Entry 7X2C (electron microscopy, 3.20 A resolution); this record covers chains F and A of the 5 polymer chains in the assembly.

Chain F:
Name: D(1A) dopamine receptor
Organism: Homo sapiens
UniProt: P21728 (DRD1_HUMAN); residue numbers follow UniProt; this construct covers 1-446
Chain sequence (473 residues; each row starts with the number of its first residue; numbers below 1 keep their minus sign (Met-26 is residue -26)):
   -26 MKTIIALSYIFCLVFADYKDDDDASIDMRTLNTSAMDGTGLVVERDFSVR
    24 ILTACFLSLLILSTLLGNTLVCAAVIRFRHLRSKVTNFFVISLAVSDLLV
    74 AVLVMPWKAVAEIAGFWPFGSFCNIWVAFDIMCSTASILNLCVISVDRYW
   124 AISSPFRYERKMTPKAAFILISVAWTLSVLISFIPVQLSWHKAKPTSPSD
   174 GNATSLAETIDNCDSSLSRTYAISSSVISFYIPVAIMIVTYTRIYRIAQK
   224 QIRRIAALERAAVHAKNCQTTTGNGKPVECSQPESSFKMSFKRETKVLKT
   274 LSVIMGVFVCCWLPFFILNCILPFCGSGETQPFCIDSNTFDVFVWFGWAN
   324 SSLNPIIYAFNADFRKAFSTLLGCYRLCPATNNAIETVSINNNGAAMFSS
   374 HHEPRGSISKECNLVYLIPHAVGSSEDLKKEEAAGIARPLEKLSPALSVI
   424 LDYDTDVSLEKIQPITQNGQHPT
Not modelled in the structure: -26 to 19, 167-184, 242-263, 300-305, 345-446
Construct notes: initiating methionine (-26); expression tag (-25 to 0)
Cystine bridges: Cys96-Cys186
Ligand contacts:
  - G3C ((1R)-6-chloranyl-1-(4-hydroxyphenyl)-2,3,4,5-tetrahydro-1H-3-benzazepine-7,8-diol), molecule 1: Lys81, Trp99, Val100, Asp103, Asp187, Ser188, Ser189, Leu190, Ser310, Phe313, Asp314, Val317, Trp321
  - G3C, molecule 2: Val100, Asp103, Ile104, Ser107, Thr108, Ser188, Leu190, Tyr194, Ser198, Ser199, Ser202, Trp285, Phe288, Phe289, Asn292, Phe313, Trp321
From the paper describing this entry:
  - binding site for G3C: Lys81, Trp99, Asp103, Ser188, Ser189, Leu190, Ser198, Phe288, Phe289, Asn292, Phe313, Asp314, Val317
  - mutagenesis - K81V (5-fold), L190A, S198G, F288A, F289A, N292L, W321F: decreased signaling in response to G3C
  - mutagenesis - D103V: abolished signaling in response to G3C
  - mutagenesis - S188I, S202A, D314S: unchanged signaling in response to G3C
  - mutagenesis - K81V: decreased binding to G3C
  - mutagenesis - K81V: abolished signaling
  - conformationally variable residues (loop rearrangement): Ser188, Ser202, Phe281, Trp285, Phe313
  - mutagenesis - S198G: increased signaling in response to tavapadon for beta-arrestin coupling
  - mutagenesis - S198G: decreased signaling in response to tavapadon for G protein coupling

Chain A:
Name: Guanine nucleotide-binding protein G(s) subunit alpha isoforms short, Isoform Gnas-2 of Guanine nucleotide-binding protein G(s) subunit alpha isoforms short
Organism: Homo sapiens
Chain sequence (248 residues; each row starts with the number of its first residue; note: 141 numbers in that range are skipped by the numbering (no residue carries them; nothing is unmodelled there)):
     6 NSKTEDQRNEEKAQREANKKIEKQLQKDKQVYRATHRLLLLGADNSGKST
    56 IVKQMR
   193 ILHGGSGGSGGTSGIFETKFQVDKVNFHMFDVGGQRDERRKWIQCFNDVT
   243 AIIFVVDSSDYN
   265 RLQEALNLFKSIWNNRWLRTISVILFLNKQDLLAEKVLAGKSKIEDYFPE
   315 FARYTTPEDATPEPGEDPRVTRAKYFIRDEFLRISTASGDGRHYCYPHFT
   365 CAVDTENARRIFNDCRDIIQRMHLRQYELL
Not modelled in the structure: 6-11, 193-205

Chain F / chain A interface:
Residue-residue contacts (41):
  Thr59(F) with Tyr391(A)
  Arg121(F) with Tyr391(A)
  Ala124(F) with His387(A), hydrogen bond (backbone-side chain); Tyr391(A)
  Ile125(F) with Gln384(A); His387(A); Leu388(A); Tyr391(A), hydrophobic
  Ser126(F) with Arg380(A); Gln384(A)
  Pro128(F) with Ile383(A), hydrophobic
  Phe129(F) with His41(A); Val217(A), hydrophobic; Phe376(A), hydrophobic; Cys379(A), hydrophobic; Arg380(A); Ile383(A), hydrophobic
  Glu132(F) with His41(A), salt bridge
  Arg133(F) with Lys216(A)
  Thr136(F) with Gln35(A)
  Ile217(F) with Leu393(A), hydrophobic
  Ile220(F) with Gln384(A)
  Gln224(F) with Gln384(A), hydrogen bond; Arg385(A), hydrogen bond
  Arg227(F) with Asp381(A), salt bridge
  Ile228(F) with Arg385(A); Leu394(A), hydrophobic
  Ala230(F) with Asp323(A)
  Leu231(F) with Cys359(A)
  Ala234(F) with Arg342(A)
  Ala235(F) with Thr350(A)
  His237(F) with Thr319(A), hydrogen bond
  Ala238(F) with Asp343(A); Arg347(A), hydrogen bond (backbone-side chain)
  Cys241(F) with Arg317(A), hydrogen bond (backbone-side chain)
  Arg266(F) with Leu394(A)
  Lys269(F) with Glu392(A); Leu393(A)
  Val270(F) with Leu393(A)
  Thr273(F) with Glu392(A)
  Asp336(F) with Gln390(A)
Interface residues without a listed pair, chain F (33 interface residues in all): Asp120, Ala221, Lys239, Asn240, Leu274, Asn334
Interface residues without a listed pair, chain A (31 interface residues in all): Phe219, Tyr318, Leu346, Tyr358, Pro361

In short:
The interface between chain F and chain A involves 33 residues on one side and 31 on the other, with 6
hydrogen bonds and 2 salt bridges. Polar pairs include Glu132(F)-His41(A), Arg227(F)-Asp381(A) and
Ala124(F)-His387(A). From the paper: a binding site for G3C at Lys81(F), Trp99(F) and Asp103(F) among others;
K81V, L190A and S198G of chain F, among others, reduce signaling in response to G3C; 11 substitutions were
tested in all.
Chain F is D(1A) dopamine receptor and chain A is Guanine nucleotide-binding protein G(s) subunit alpha
isoforms short, Isoform Gnas-2 of Guanine nucleotide-binding protein G(s) subunit alpha isoforms short, both
from Homo sapiens; the structure, Cryo-EM structure of the fenoldopam-bound D1 dopamine receptor and mini-Gs
complex, was determined by electron microscopy, deposited together with 7X2D and 7X2F.
